Entry 5UHE (X-ray diffraction, 4.04 A resolution (low resolution: residue-level contacts below are approximate; hydrogen-bond / salt-bridge calls are withheld)); this record covers chains C and H of the 8 polymer chains in the assembly.

== Chain C ==
Molecule: DNA-directed RNA polymerase subunit beta
Organism: Mycobacterium tuberculosis (strain ATCC 25618 / H37Rv)
Notes: EC 2.7.7.6
Reference sequence: P9WGY9 (RPOB_MYCTU); numbering as in UniProt (aligned over 1-1178)
Chain sequence (1178 residues; each row starts with the number of its first residue):
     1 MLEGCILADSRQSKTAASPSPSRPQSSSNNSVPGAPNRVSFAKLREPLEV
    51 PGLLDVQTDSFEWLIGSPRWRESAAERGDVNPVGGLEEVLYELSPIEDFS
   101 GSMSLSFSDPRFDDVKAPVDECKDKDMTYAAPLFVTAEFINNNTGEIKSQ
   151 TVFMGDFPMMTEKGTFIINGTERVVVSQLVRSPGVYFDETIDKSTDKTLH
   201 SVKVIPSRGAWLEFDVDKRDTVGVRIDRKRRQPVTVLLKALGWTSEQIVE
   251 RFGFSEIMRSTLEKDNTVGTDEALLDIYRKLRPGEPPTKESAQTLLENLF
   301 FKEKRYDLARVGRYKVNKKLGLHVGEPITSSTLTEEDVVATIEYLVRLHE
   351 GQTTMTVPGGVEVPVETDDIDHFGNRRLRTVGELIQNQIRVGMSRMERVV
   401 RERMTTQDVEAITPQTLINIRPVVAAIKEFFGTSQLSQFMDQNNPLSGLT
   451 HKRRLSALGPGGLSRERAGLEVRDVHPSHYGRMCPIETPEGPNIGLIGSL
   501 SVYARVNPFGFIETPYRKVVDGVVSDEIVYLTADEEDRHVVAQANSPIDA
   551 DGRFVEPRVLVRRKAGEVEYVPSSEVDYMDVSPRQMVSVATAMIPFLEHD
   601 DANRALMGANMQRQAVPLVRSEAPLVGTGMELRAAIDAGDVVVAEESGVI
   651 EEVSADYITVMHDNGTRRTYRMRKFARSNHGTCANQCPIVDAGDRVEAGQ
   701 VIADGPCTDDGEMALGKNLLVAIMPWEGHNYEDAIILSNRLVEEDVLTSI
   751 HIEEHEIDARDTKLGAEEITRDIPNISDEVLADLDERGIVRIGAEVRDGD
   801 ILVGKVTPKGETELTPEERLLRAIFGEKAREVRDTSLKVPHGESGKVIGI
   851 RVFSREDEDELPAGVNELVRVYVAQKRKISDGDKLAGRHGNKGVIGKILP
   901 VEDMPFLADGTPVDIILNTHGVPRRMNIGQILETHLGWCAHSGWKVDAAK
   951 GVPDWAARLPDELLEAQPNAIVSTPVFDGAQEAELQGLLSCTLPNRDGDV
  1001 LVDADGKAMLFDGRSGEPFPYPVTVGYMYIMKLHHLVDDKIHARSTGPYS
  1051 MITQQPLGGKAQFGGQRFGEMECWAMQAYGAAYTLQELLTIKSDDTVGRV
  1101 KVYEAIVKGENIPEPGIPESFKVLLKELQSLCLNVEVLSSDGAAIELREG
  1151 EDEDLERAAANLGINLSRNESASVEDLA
Not modelled in the structure: 1-27, 1154-1178
Small-molecule neighbours: 88G (Nalpha-(benzenecarbonyl)-N-(2-methylphenyl)-D-phenylalaninamide): Val-475, His-476, Pro-477, Tyr-480, Arg-562, Arg-563, Gly-566, Glu-567, Val-568

== Chain H ==
Molecule: 23-nt DNA strand
Sequence (23 nucleotides; each row starts with the number of its first residue):
     1 TATAATGGGAGCTGTCACGGATG

== Interface between chain C and chain H ==
Pairs across the interface (20):
  Arg-181(C) with DG14(H)
  Ser-207(C) with DT13(H)
  Trp-211(C) with DT13(H); DG14(H)
  Asp-227(C) with DG11(H)
  Arg-282(C) with DG9(H)
  Arg-305(C) with DA10(H); DG11(H)
  Ile-370(C) with DG14(H)
  Asp-371(C) with DG14(H)
  Arg-376(C) with DG14(H)
  Gly-461(C) with DT13(H)
  Leu-463(C) with DG14(H)
  Glu-466(C) with DT15(H)
  Arg-467(C) with DT13(H); DG14(H); DT15(H)
  Glu-471(C) with DG14(H); DC16(H)
  Val-472(C) with DG14(H)
Interface residues without a listed pair, chain C (18 interface residues in all): Arg-208, Gly-209, Arg-398
Interface residues without a listed pair, chain H (8 interface residues in all): DC12

== Overview ==
18 residues of chain C face 8 of chain H across their interface. Ligands of chain C: compound 88G.
Here chain C is DNA-directed RNA polymerase subunit beta (Mycobacterium tuberculosis (strain ATCC 25618 /
H37Rv)) and chain H is a 23-nt DNA strand. Entry 5UHE (Crystal structure of Mycobacterium tuberculosis
transcription initiation complex in complex with D-AAP1) was determined by X-ray diffraction (same publication
as 5UH5, 5UH6, 5UH8, 5UH9, 5UHA, 5UHB and 4 further entries).
